PDB entry 6W21 | electron microscopy, 3.30 A resolution | chains E and F of the 21 polymer chains in the assembly

[Chain E (and F)]
Molecule: ATP-dependent Clp protease ATP-binding subunit ClpA
Source organism: Escherichia coli (strain K12)
Notes: chain F of this document is another copy of the same molecule, construct and numbering; everything in this record applies to it too
Reference sequence: P0ABH9 (CLPA_ECOLI); residues 1-758 here = UniProt positions 1-758
Amino-acid sequence (758 residues; numbered 1 to 758; the number before each row is that of its first residue):
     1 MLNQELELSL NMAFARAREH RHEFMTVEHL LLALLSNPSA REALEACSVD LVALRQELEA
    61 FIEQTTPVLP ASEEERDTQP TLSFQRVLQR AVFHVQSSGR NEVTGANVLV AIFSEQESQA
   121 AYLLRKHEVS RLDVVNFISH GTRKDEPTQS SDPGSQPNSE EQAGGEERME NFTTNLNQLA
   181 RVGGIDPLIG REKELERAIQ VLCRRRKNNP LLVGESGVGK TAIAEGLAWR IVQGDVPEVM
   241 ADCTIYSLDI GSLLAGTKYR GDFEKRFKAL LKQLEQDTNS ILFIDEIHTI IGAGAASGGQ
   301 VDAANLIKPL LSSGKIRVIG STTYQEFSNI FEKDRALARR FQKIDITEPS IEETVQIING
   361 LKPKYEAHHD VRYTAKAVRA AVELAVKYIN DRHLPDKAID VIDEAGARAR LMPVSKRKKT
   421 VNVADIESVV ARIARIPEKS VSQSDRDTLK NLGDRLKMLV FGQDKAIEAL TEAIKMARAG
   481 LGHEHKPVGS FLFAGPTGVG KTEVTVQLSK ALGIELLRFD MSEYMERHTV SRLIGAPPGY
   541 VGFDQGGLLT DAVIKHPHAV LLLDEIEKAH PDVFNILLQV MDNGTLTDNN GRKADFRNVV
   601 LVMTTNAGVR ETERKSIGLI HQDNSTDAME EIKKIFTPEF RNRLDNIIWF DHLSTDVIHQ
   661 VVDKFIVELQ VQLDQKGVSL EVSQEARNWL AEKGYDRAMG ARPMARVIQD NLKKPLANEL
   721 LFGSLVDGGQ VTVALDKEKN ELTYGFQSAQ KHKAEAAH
Not modelled in the structure: 1-168, 293-302, 747-758
Ligand contacts:
  - ATP (adenosine-5'-triphosphate), molecule 1: Pro187, Leu188, Ile189, Arg191, Glu215, Ser216, Gly217, Val218, Gly219, Lys220, Thr221, Ala222, Asp285, Glu286, Ile357, Leu361, Asp396, Ile399
  - ATP, molecule 2: Leu459, Val460, Phe461, Pro496, Thr497, Gly498, Val499, Gly500, Lys501, Thr502, Glu503, Glu565, Asn606, Leu653, Val657, Val661, Lys664, Phe665, Ala701, Arg702
Swiss-Prot annotation at these positions:
  - binding site (ATP): Gly214 to Thr221, Gly495 to Thr502

[Chain E / chain F interface]
Pairs across the interface (62; chain E residue first):
  Lys193(E) - Arg432(F)  hydrogen bond (backbone-side chain)
  Glu196(E) - Met412(F)
  Arg197(E) - Glu404(F)  salt bridge
  Arg197(E) - Arg432(F)
  Arg197(E) - Ile433(F)
  Gln200(E) - Ala407(F)
  Gln200(E) - Arg408(F)
  Gln200(E) - Met412(F)
  Gln200(E) - Arg432(F)  hydrogen bond
  Cys203(E) - His368(F)
  Cys203(E) - His369(F)  hydrogen bond (backbone-side chain)
  Cys203(E) - Ala407(F)  hydrophobic
  Cys203(E) - Arg410(F)  hydrogen bond (backbone-side chain)
  Cys203(E) - Leu411(F)  hydrophobic
  Arg204(E) - His368(F)  hydrogen bond (backbone-side chain)
  Arg204(E) - His369(F)
  Arg204(E) - Asp400(F)
  Arg204(E) - Asp403(F)  salt bridge
  Arg204(E) - Glu404(F)  salt bridge
  Arg205(E) - His368(F)
  Arg205(E) - Asp403(F)  hydrogen bond (backbone-side chain)
  Arg206(E) - Asp403(F)  hydrogen bond (backbone-side chain)
  Lys207(E) - Asp396(F)  salt bridge
  Pro237(E) - Leu411(F)
  Val239(E) - Arg410(F)
  Val239(E) - Leu411(F)  hydrophobic
  Arg260(E) - Tyr259(F)
  Gly261(E) - Tyr259(F)
  Glu264(E) - Lys258(F)
  Lys268(E) - Gly256(F)
  Lys268(E) - Lys258(F)
  Asn305(E) - Gly251(F)
  Leu306(E) - Lys258(F)
  Arg335(E) - Ser216(F)  hydrogen bond
  Arg335(E) - Thr221(F)  hydrogen bond
  Arg335(E) - Glu286(F)  salt bridge
  Arg339(E) - Thr221(F)
  Gln342(E) - Lys397(F)
  Ser442(E) - Leu721(F)  hydrogen bond (side chain-backbone)
  Arg446(E) - Leu721(F)
  Arg446(E) - Phe722(F)  hydrogen bond (side chain-backbone)
  Leu449(E) - Leu721(F)  hydrophobic
  Lys450(E) - Phe722(F)
  Glu472(E) - Asn718(F)  hydrogen bond
  Lys475(E) - Ala717(F)
  Lys475(E) - Asn718(F)  hydrogen bond
  Lys475(E) - Leu721(F)
  Met476(E) - Lys713(F)
  Met476(E) - Ala717(F)
  Arg478(E) - Leu721(F)
  Ala479(E) - Lys676(F)
  Gly480(E) - Lys676(F)  hydrogen bond (backbone-side chain)
  Leu481(E) - Lys676(F)
  Leu481(E) - Lys713(F)  hydrogen bond (backbone-side chain)
  Leu481(E) - Leu716(F)  hydrophobic
  Leu481(E) - Ala717(F)
  Glu639(E) - Glu523(F)
  Arg641(E) - Arg706(F)
  Asn642(E) - Arg702(F)  hydrogen bond
  Leu644(E) - Arg706(F)  hydrogen bond (backbone-side chain)
  Asp645(E) - Arg706(F)  hydrogen bond (backbone-side chain)
  Asn646(E) - Arg706(F)
Other interface residues (no listed pair), chain E (42 interface residues in all): Ile199, Asp345, Val441, Arg643, Ile647
Other interface residues (no listed pair), chain F (39 interface residues in all): Gly217, Leu254, Arg435, Asp520, Leu673, Lys714, Leu720, Gly723

[In short]
42 residues of chain E and 39 residues of chain F are in contact, with 18 hydrogen bonds and 5 salt bridges.
Polar pairs include Arg197(E)-Glu404(F), Arg204(E)-Asp403(F) and Arg204(E)-Glu404(F). Chain E binds ATP.
UniProt lists 16 ATP-binding residues on chain E.
Chain E and chain F are both ATP-dependent Clp protease ATP-binding subunit ClpA (Escherichia coli (strain
K12)); the structure, ClpAP Engaged2 State bound to RepA-GFP, was determined by electron microscopy (same
publication as 6UQE, 6UQO, 6W1Z, 6W20, 6W22, 6W23 and 6W24).
